PDB entry 5B0Z | X-ray diffraction, 1.99 A resolution | chains C and I of the 10 polymer chains in the assembly

[Chain C]
Name: Histone H2A type 1-B/E
Organism: Homo sapiens
Reference sequence: P04908 (H2A1B_HUMAN); residues 0-129 here correspond to UniProt positions 1-130 (UniProt number = residue number + 1)
Chain sequence (133 residues; row label = number of the first residue in the row; numbers below 1 keep their minus sign (Gly-3 is residue -3)):
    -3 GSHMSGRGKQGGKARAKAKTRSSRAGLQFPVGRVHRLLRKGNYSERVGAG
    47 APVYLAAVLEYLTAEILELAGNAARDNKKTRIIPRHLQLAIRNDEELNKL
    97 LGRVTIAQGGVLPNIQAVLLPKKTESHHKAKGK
Disordered / not traced: -3 to 10, 119-129
Differences from the reference sequence: expression tag (-3 to -1)
UniProt features mapped onto this chain:
  - modified residue: Ser1 (N-acetylserine), Arg3 (Citrulline), Lys5 (N6-(2-hydroxyisobutyryl)lysine), Lys9 (N6-(2-hydroxyisobutyryl)lysine), Lys13 (N6-(beta-hydroxybutyryl)lysine), Lys36 (N6-(2-hydroxyisobutyryl)lysine), Lys74 (N6-(2-hydroxyisobutyryl)lysine), Lys75 (N6-(2-hydroxyisobutyryl)lysine), Lys95 (N6-(2-hydroxyisobutyryl)lysine), Gln104 (N5-methylglutamine), Lys118 (N6-(2-hydroxyisobutyryl)lysine), Lys119 (N6-crotonyllysine), Thr120 (Phosphothreonine), Lys125 (N6-crotonyllysine)
  - cross-link (Glycyl lysine isopeptide (Lys-Gly)): Lys13 (interchain with G-Cter in ubiquitin), Lys15 (interchain with G-Cter in ubiquitin), Lys119 (interchain with G-Cter in ubiquitin)

[Chain I]
Molecule: 146-nt DNA strand
Organism: Homo sapiens
Sequence (146 nucleotides; numbered 1 to 146; the number before each row is that of its first residue):
     1 ATCAATATCCACCTGCAGATTCTACCAAAAGTGTATTTGGAAACTGCTCC
    51 ATCAAAAGGCATGTTCAGCTGAATTCAGCTGAACATGCCTTTTGATGGAG
   101 CAGTTTCCAAATACACTTTTGGTAGAATCTGCAGGTGGATATTGAT
Bound ions: Mn2+ near DG121 (its only coordinating residue here)

[Chain C / chain I interface]
Residue-residue contacts (18):
  Arg11(C) - DG31(I)  phosphate contact
  Arg11(C) - DT32(I)  hydrogen bond to the phosphate
  Ala12(C) - DG31(I)  phosphate contact
  Ala12(C) - DT32(I)  hydrogen bond to the phosphate
  Lys13(C) - DG31(I)  phosphate contact
  Ala14(C) - DA30(I)  phosphate contact
  Ala14(C) - DG31(I)  phosphate contact
  Lys15(C) - DA30(I)  phosphate contact
  Lys15(C) - DG31(I)  hydrogen bond to the phosphate
  Thr16(C) - DA30(I)  phosphate contact
  Arg17(C) - DA30(I)  salt bridge to the phosphate
  Arg20(C) - DG31(I)  salt bridge to the phosphate
  Gly28(C) - DA29(I)  phosphate contact
  Gly28(C) - DA30(I)  phosphate contact
  Arg32(C) - DA29(I)  salt bridge to the phosphate
  Arg42(C) - DT37(I)  hydrogen bond to the sugar
  Arg42(C) - DT38(I)  sugar contact
  Arg77(C) - DA19(I)  sugar contact
Other interface residues (no listed pair), chain C (13 interface residues in all): Arg29
Other interface residues (no listed pair), chain I (8 interface residues in all): DT36

[Overview]
13 residues of chain C and 8 residues of chain I are in contact, with 4 hydrogen bonds and 3 salt bridges.
Among the polar pairs are Arg42(C)-DT37(I), Arg11(C)-DT32(I) and Ala12(C)-DT32(I).
Here chain C is Histone H2A type 1-B/E and chain I is a 146-nt DNA strand, both from Homo sapiens. Entry 5B0Z
(The crystal structure of the nucleosome containing H3.2, at 1.98 A resolution) was determined by X-ray
diffraction, deposited together with 5B0Y.
